PDB entry 8KGQ | electron microscopy, 5.60 A resolution (low resolution: residue-level contacts below are approximate; hydrogen-bond / salt-bridge calls are withheld) | chains C and B of the 4 polymer chains in the assembly

# Chain C
Molecule: 52-nt DNA strand
Sequence (52 nucleotides; row label = number of the first residue in the row):
     1 ATGCATATATATGTATATGTATGTGTGTATATATACACATATATATATAT
    51 AT
Disordered / not traced: 1-13, 52

# Chain B
Name: DNA topoisomerase 2
From: African swine fever virus
UniProtKB: A0A2X0THW2 (A0A2X0THW2_ASF); numbering as in UniProt (aligned over 1-1192)
Chain sequence (1211 residues; row label = number of the first residue in the row; numbers below 1 keep their minus sign (Glu-3 is residue -3)):
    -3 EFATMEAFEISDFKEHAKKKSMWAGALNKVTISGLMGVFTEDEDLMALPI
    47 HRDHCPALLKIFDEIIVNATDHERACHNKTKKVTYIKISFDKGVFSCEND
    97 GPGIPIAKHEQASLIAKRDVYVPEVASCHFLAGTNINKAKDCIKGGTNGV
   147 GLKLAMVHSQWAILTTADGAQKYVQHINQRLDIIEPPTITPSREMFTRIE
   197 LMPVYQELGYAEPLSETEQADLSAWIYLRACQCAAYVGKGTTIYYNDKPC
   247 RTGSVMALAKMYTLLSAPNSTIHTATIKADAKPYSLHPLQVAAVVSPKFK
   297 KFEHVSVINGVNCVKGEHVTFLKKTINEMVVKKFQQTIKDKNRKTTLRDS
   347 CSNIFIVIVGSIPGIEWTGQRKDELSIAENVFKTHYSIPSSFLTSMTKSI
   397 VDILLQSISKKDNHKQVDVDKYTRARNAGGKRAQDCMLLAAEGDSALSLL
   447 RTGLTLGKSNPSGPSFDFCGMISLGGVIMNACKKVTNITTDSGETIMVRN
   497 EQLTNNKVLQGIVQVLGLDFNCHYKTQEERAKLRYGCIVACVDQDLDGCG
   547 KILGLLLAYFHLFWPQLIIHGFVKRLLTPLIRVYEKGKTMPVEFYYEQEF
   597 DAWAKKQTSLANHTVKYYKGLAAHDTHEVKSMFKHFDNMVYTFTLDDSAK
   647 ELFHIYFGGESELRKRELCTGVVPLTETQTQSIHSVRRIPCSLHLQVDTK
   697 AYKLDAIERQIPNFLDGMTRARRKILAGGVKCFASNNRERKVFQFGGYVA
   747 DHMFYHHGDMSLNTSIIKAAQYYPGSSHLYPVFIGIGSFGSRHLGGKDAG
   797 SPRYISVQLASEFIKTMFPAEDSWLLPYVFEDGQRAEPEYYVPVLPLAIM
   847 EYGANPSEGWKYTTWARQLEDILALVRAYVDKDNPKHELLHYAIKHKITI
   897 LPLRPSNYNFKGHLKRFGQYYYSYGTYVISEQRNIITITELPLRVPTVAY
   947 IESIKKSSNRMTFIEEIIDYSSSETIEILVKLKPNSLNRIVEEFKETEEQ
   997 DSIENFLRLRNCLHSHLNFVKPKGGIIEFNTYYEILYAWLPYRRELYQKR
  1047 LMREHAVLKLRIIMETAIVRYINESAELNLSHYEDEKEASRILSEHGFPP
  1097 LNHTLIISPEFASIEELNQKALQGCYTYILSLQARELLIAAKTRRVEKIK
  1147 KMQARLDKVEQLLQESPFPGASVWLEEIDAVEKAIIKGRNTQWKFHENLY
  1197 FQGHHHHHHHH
Disordered / not traced: -3 to 2, 1193-1207
Sequence notes: expression tag (-3 to 0, 1193-1207)

# How chain C and chain B interact
Pairs across the interface - 33 pairs, chain C then chain B:
  DT26(C) - Ala850(B)
  DT26(C) - Asn851(B)
  DT26(C) - Pro852(B)
  DG27(C) - Gln706(B)
  DG27(C) - Ser773(B)
  DG27(C) - Ala850(B)
  DG27(C) - Asn851(B)
  DG27(C) - Pro852(B)
  DG27(C) - Ser853(B)
  DG27(C) - Arg940(B)
  DT28(C) - Arg705(B)
  DT28(C) - Gln706(B)
  DT28(C) - Thr715(B)
  DT28(C) - Arg718(B)
  DA29(C) - Arg705(B)
  DA29(C) - Ala717(B)
  DA29(C) - Tyr751(B)
  DA29(C) - His753(B)
  DT30(C) - Glu438(B)
  DT30(C) - Val473(B)
  DT30(C) - Asp543(B)
  DT30(C) - His753(B)
  DT30(C) - Gly754(B)
  DA31(C) - Glu438(B)
  DA31(C) - Gly439(B)
  DA31(C) - Gly472(B)
  DA31(C) - Asp539(B)
  DA31(C) - Lys615(B)
  DA31(C) - Met756(B)
  DT32(C) - Gly439(B)
  DT32(C) - Asp440(B)
  DT32(C) - Ser441(B)
  DA33(C) - Asp440(B)
Other interface residues (no listed pair), chain C (12 interface residues in all): DA21, DT22, DG23, DG25
Other interface residues (no listed pair), chain B (32 interface residues in all): Gly471, Thr482, Asn496, Glu497, Asp541, Ser761, Lys764, Lys857

# Overview
The interface between chain C and chain B involves 12 residues on one side and 32 on the other.
Here chain C is a 52-nt DNA strand and chain B is DNA topoisomerase 2 (African swine fever virus). Entry 8KGQ
(Structure of African swine fever virus topoisomerase II in complex with dsDNA) was determined by electron
microscopy together with 8KGM, 8KGN and 8KGR from the same study.
